8U13 - chains H and J of the 11 polymer chains in the assembly; structure by electron microscopy, 3.80 A resolution.

[Chain H]
Molecule: Histone H2B type 1-C/E/F/G/I
Organism: Homo sapiens
UniProt: P62807 (H2B1C_HUMAN); residues 0-123 here correspond to UniProt positions 1-124 (UniProt number = residue number + 1)
Chain sequence (128 residues; numbered -4 to 123; the number before each row is that of its first residue; numbers below 1 keep their minus sign (Gly-4 is residue -4)):
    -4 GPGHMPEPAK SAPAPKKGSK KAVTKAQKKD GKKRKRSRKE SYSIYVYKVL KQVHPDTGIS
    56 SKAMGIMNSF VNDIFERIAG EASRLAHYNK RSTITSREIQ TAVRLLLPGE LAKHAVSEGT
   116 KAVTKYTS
Not modelled in the structure: -4 to 30
Differences from the reference sequence: expression tag (-4 to -1); conflict Ile39 (Val40 in P62807)

[Chain J]
Molecule: 147-nt DNA strand
Organism: Homo sapiens
Sequence (147 nucleotides; each row starts with the number of its first residue; numbers below 1 keep their minus sign (DA-73 is residue -73)):
   -73 ATCGGATGTA TATATCTGAC ACGTGCCTGG AGACTAGGGA GTAATCCCCT TGGCGGTTAA
   -13 AACGCGGGGG ACAGCGCGTA CGTGCGTTTA AGCGGTGCTA GAGCTGTCTA CGACCAATTG
    47 AGCGGCCTCG GCACCGGGAT TCTCGAT
Not modelled in the structure: -73

[Interface between chain H and chain J]
Residue-residue contacts (13):
  Ser32(H) - DC30(J)  phosphate contact
  Arg33(H) - DG-49(J)  base contact
  Tyr42(H) - DA-53(J)  hydrogen bond to the phosphate
  Gly53(H) - DA-53(J)  phosphate contact
  Ile54(H) - DA-53(J)  phosphate contact
  Ser55(H) - DC-54(J)  phosphate contact
  Ser56(H) - DC-54(J)  hydrogen bond to the phosphate
  Arg86(H) - DA-34(J)  phosphate contact
  Arg86(H) - DG-33(J)  salt bridge to the phosphate
  Ser87(H) - DG-35(J)  hydrogen bond to the phosphate
  Ser87(H) - DA-34(J)  hydrogen bond to the phosphate
  Thr88(H) - DG-35(J)  phosphate contact
  Thr88(H) - DA-34(J)  hydrogen bond to the phosphate
Other interface residues (no listed pair), chain H (13 interface residues in all): Arg31, Lys57, Lys85
Other interface residues (no listed pair), chain J (8 interface residues in all): DC-52

[Summary]
Chain H and chain J form an interface of 13 and 8 residues respectively, with 5 hydrogen bonds and 1 salt
bridge. Polar pairs include Tyr42(H)-DA-53(J), Ser56(H)-DC-54(J) and Ser87(H)-DG-35(J).
Chain H is Histone H2B type 1-C/E/F/G/I and chain J is a 147-nt DNA strand, both from Homo sapiens; the
structure, Cryo-EM structure of the human nucleosome core particle ubiquitylated at histone H2A lysine 15 in
complex ..., was determined by electron microscopy together with 8SMW, 8SMX, 8SMY, 8SMZ, 8SN0, 8SN1 and 3
further entries from the same study.
